PDB entry 5E3T | X-ray diffraction, 3.30 A resolution | chain A

Chain A:
Molecule: Phosphatidylinositol-4-phosphate 5-kinase, type I, alpha
From: Danio rerio
Reference sequence: Q503I3 (Q503I3_DANRE); residue numbers follow UniProt; this construct covers 56-427
Chain sequence (372 residues; row label = number of the first residue in the row):
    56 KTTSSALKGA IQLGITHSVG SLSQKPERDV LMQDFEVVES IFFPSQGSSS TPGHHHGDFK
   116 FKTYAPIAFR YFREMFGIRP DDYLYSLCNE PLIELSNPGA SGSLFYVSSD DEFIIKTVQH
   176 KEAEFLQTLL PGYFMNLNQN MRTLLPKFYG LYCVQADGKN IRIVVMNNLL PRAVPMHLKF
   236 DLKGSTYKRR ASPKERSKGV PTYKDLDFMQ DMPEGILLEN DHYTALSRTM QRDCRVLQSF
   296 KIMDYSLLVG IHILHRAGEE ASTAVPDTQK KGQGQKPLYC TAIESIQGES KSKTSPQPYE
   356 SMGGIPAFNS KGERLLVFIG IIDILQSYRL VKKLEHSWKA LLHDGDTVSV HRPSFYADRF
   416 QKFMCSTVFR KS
Unresolved in the structure: 56, 153-156, 311-356, 385-403
Ion coordination: Mn2+ site 1: Asp378 (together with AMP-PNP)
Ligand contacts: AMP-PNP (ANP; phosphoaminophosphonic acid-adenylate ester): Asn152, Gly157, Ser158, Phe160, Ile169, Lys171, Met221, Asn222, Asn223, Leu224, Leu225, Asp236, Lys238, Thr257, Asp299, Leu303, Ile377, Asp378
What the authors report for this chain:
  - binding site for AMP-PNP: Phe160, Lys171, Asn222, Leu224, Asp236, Lys238, Asp299
  - catalytic residues: Lys238, Asp299 (proposed by the authors, not directly observed)
  - Mn2+ coordination: Asp378
  - Mn2+ coordination through a water molecule: Asp236, Ser301
  - contacts within the chain: Asp236-Arg244 (salt bridge)
  - mutagenesis - K238A, R244A: abolished catalytic activity
  - mutagenesis - R244A: unchanged catalytic activity (intrinsic ATPase activity)
  - mutagenesis - D236N, T241L/Y242R/K243N/R245N/K259L/L261E: decreased catalytic activity on PI(4)P
  - specificity-determining residues: Lys259

Summary:
Chain A binds AMP-PNP. The paper reports catalytic residues Lys238 and Asp299; K238A and R244A abolish
catalytic activity; 4 substitutions were tested in all.
Chain A is Phosphatidylinositol-4-phosphate 5-kinase, type I, alpha (Danio rerio); the structure, Crystal
structure of phosphatidylinositol-4-phosphate 5-kinase, was determined by X-ray diffraction (same publication
as 5E3S and 5E3U).
